5VY9 - chains A and F of the 7 polymer chains in the assembly; structure by electron microscopy, 6.70 A resolution (low resolution: residue-level contacts below are approximate; hydrogen-bond / salt-bridge calls are withheld).

== Chain A (and F) ==
Molecule: Heat shock protein 104
Organism: Saccharomyces cerevisiae (strain ATCC 204508 / S288c)
Notes: chain F of this document is another copy of the same molecule, construct and numbering; everything in this record applies to it too
UniProtKB: P31539 (HS104_YEAST); residue numbers follow UniProt; this construct covers 1-908
Chain sequence (908 residues; numbered 1 to 908; the number before each row is that of its first residue):
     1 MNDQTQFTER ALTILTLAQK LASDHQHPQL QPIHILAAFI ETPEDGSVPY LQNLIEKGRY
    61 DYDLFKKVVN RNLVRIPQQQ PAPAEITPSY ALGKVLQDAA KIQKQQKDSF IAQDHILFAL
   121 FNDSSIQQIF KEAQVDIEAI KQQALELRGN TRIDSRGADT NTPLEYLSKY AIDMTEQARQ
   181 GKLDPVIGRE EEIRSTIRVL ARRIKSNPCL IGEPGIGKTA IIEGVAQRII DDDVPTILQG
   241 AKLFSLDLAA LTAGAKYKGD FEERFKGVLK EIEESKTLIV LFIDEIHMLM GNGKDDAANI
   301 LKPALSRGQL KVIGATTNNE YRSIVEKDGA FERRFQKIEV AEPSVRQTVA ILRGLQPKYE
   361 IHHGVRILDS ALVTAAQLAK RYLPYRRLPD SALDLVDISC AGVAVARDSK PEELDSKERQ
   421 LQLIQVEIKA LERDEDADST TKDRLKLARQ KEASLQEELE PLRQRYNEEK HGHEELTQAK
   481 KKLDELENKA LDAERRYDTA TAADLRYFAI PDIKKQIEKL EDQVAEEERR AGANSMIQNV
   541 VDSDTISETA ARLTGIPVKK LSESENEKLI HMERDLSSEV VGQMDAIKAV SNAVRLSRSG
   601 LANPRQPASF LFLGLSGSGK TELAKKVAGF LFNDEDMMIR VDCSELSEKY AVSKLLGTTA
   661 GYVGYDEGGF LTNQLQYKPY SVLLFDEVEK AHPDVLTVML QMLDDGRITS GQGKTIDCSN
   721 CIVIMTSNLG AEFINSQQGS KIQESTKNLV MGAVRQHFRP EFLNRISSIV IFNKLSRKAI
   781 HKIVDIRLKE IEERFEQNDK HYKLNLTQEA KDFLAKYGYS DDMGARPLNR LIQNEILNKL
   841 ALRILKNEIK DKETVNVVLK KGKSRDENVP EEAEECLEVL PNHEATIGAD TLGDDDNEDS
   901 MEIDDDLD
Not modelled in the structure: 1-5, 150-165, 860-873, 885-908
UniProt features mapped onto this chain:
  - region: Asp905 to Asp908 (Interaction surface for TPR repeats)
  - motif: Asn773 to Lys789 (Nuclear localization signal)
  - binding site (ATP): Gly212 to Thr219, Gly614 to Thr621
  - modified residue: Met1 (N-acetylmethionine), Ser206 (Phosphoserine), Ser306 (Phosphoserine), Thr499 (Phosphothreonine), Ser535 (Phosphoserine)
  - cross-link (Glycyl lysine isopeptide (Lys-Gly)): Lys442 (interchain with G-Cter in ubiquitin), Lys620 (interchain with G-Cter in ubiquitin)
Residues lining bound ligands:
  - ATP-gamma-S (AGS; phosphothiophosphoric acid-adenylate ester), molecule 1: Pro185, Val186, Ile187, Arg189, Pro214, Gly215, Ile216, Gly217, Lys218, Thr219, Ala220, Glu223, Ile351, Pro389, Leu393
  - ATP-gamma-S (AGS), molecule 2: Ile204, Arg333, Arg334
  - ATP-gamma-S (AGS), molecule 3: Val580, Val581, Gln583, Ser616, Gly617, Ser618, Gly619, Lys620, Thr621, Glu622, Arg640, Ile780, Ile783, Arg787, Tyr819, Met823, Gly824, Ala825, Arg826
From the paper describing this entry:
  - mutagenesis - N728A (Kd 33nM): increased binding to ATP
  - mutagenesis - T317A (Kd > 2muM): unchanged binding to ATP
  - mutagenesis - T317A (Kd 1.4muM): decreased binding to ATPgammaS
  - mutagenesis - N728A (Kd 16-20nM): unchanged binding to ATPgammaS
  - mutagenesis - T317A (Kd 1.4muM): decreased binding to ATP-gamma-S
  - mutagenesis - N728A (Kd 16-20nM): unchanged binding to ATP-gamma-S

== Interface between chain A and chain F ==
Pairs across the interface - 91 pairs, chain A then chain F:
  Asp24(A) - Asp61(F)
  Gln78(A) - Asp63(F)
  Gln78(A) - Leu64(F)
  Gln78(A) - Lys67(F)
  Pro81(A) - Arg59(F)
  Lys169(A) - Glu262(F)
  Lys169(A) - Asp295(F)
  Thr219(A) - Arg333(F)
  Glu223(A) - Arg333(F)
  Leu248(A) - Lys327(F)
  Leu248(A) - Asp328(F)
  Ala249(A) - Asp295(F)
  Thr252(A) - Lys327(F)
  Ala253(A) - Lys294(F)
  Ala253(A) - Asp295(F)
  Ala253(A) - Lys327(F)
  Gly254(A) - Lys327(F)
  Arg264(A) - Asp295(F)
  Met288(A) - Glu326(F)
  Met288(A) - Lys327(F)
  His362(A) - Arg203(F)
  His363(A) - Ala201(F)
  His363(A) - Arg202(F)
  His363(A) - Arg203(F)
  Arg386(A) - Lys205(F)
  Asp390(A) - Lys205(F)
  Asp394(A) - Arg202(F)
  Asp394(A) - Lys205(F)
  Asp397(A) - Arg202(F)
  Asp397(A) - Arg203(F)
  Asp397(A) - Ile204(F)
  Ile398(A) - Arg202(F)
  Ile398(A) - Gln336(F)
  Ala401(A) - Ala201(F)
  Ala401(A) - Arg202(F)
  Val405(A) - Arg198(F)
  Val405(A) - Ala201(F)
  Val405(A) - Pro235(F)
  Arg407(A) - Pro235(F)
  Arg407(A) - Thr236(F)
  Asp408(A) - Val234(F)
  Asp408(A) - Pro235(F)
  Asp415(A) - Tyr497(F)
  Gln422(A) - Tyr497(F)
  Gln422(A) - Thr499(F)
  Gln425(A) - Thr499(F)
  Val426(A) - Thr499(F)
  Val426(A) - Ala502(F)
  Val426(A) - Ala503(F)
  Lys429(A) - Thr499(F)
  Ala430(A) - Ala503(F)
  Ala430(A) - Tyr507(F)
  Leu431(A) - Tyr507(F)
  Arg433(A) - Ala500(F)
  Arg433(A) - Ala503(F)
  Arg433(A) - Asp504(F)
  Asp434(A) - Tyr507(F)
  Asp434(A) - Phe508(F)
  Lys442(A) - Tyr507(F)
  Glu645(A) - Gly752(F)
  Glu645(A) - Gln756(F)
  Tyr665(A) - Asp694(F)
  Phe670(A) - Arg759(F)
  Arg794(A) - Asn603(F)
  Phe795(A) - Gly600(F)
  Phe795(A) - Asn603(F)
  Phe795(A) - Pro604(F)
  Glu796(A) - Pro604(F)
  Gln797(A) - Val345(F)
  Arg830(A) - Ser767(F)
  Asn834(A) - Asn592(F)
  Leu837(A) - Leu596(F)
  Leu837(A) - Leu601(F)
  Asn838(A) - Asn592(F)
  Asn838(A) - Leu596(F)
  Leu840(A) - Leu601(F)
  Ala841(A) - Arg595(F)
  Ala841(A) - Leu596(F)
  Ala841(A) - Ser599(F)
  Ala841(A) - Leu601(F)
  Leu842(A) - Ile570(F)
  Leu842(A) - Arg595(F)
  Ile844(A) - Ser599(F)
  Ile844(A) - Leu601(F)
  Leu845(A) - Glu565(F)
  Leu845(A) - Leu569(F)
  Leu845(A) - Ile570(F)
  Leu845(A) - Arg595(F)
  Leu845(A) - Arg598(F)
  Leu845(A) - Ser599(F)
  Lys846(A) - Ile570(F)
Interface residues without a listed pair, chain A (58 interface residues in all): His25, Gln26, Glu418, Lys470, Arg552, Leu553, Asp642
Interface residues without a listed pair, chain F (53 interface residues in all): Ile237, Arg506, Arg605, Pro693, Pro760

== In short ==
58 residues of chain A face 53 of chain F across their interface. Ligands of chain A: 3 copies of ATP-gamma-S.
UniProt lists 16 ATP-binding residues on chain A. From the paper: N728A of chain A increases binding to ATP;
T317A of chain A reduces binding to ATPgammaS.
Both chains are Heat shock protein 104 (Saccharomyces cerevisiae (strain ATCC 204508 / S288c)). Entry 5VY9 (S.
cerevisiae Hsp104:casein complex, Middle Domain Conformation) was determined by electron microscopy (same
publication as 5VJH, 5VY8 and 5VYA).
